9MML - chains M and N of the 4 polymer chains in the assembly; structure by electron microscopy, 3.67 A resolution.

[Chain M]
Protein: RB1 heavy chain
Organism: Homo sapiens
Amino-acid sequence (231 residues; each row starts with the number of its first residue):
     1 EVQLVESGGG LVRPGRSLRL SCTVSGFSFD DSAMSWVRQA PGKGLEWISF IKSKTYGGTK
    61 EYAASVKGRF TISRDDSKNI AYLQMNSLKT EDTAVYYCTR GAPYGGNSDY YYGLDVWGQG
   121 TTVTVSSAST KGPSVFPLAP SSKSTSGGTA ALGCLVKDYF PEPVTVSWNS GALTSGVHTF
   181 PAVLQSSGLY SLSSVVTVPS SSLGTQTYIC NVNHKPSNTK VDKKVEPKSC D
Not modelled in the structure: 144-147, 230-231
Cystine bridges: Cys-22/Cys-98

[Chain N]
Protein: RB1 light chain
Organism: Homo sapiens
Amino-acid sequence (214 residues; row label = number of the first residue in the row):
     1 DIQMTQSPSS LSASVGDRVT ITCRTSQDVR GALAWYQQKP GKAPKLLIFD ASSLETGVPS
    61 RFSGSGSGTV FTLTISSLQP EDFAAYYCQQ FLDFPFTFGQ GTRLEIKRTV AAPSVFIFPP
   121 SDEQLKSGTA SVVCLLNNFY PREAKVQWKV DNALQSGNSQ ESVTEQDSKD STYSLSSTLT
   181 LSKADYEKHK VYACEVTHQG LSSPVTKSFN RGEC
Not modelled in the structure: 214
Cystine bridges: Cys-23/Cys-88

[Interface between chain M and chain N]
Residue-residue contacts - 28 pairs, chain M then chain N:
  Gln-39(M) / Gln-38(N)  hydrogen bond
  Gly-44(M) / Tyr-87(N)
  Leu-45(M) / Pro-44(N)  hydrophobic
  Leu-45(M) / Tyr-87(N)
  Leu-45(M) / Phe-98(N)
  Trp-47(M) / Pro-95(N)  hydrophobic
  Trp-47(M) / Phe-96(N)
  Trp-47(M) / Phe-98(N)  hydrophobic
  Phe-50(M) / Phe-94(N)  hydrophobic
  Phe-50(M) / Phe-96(N)  hydrophobic
  Glu-61(M) / Phe-94(N)
  Tyr-97(M) / Lys-42(N)
  Tyr-104(M) / Gly-31(N)  hydrogen bond (side chain-backbone)
  Tyr-104(M) / Asp-50(N)  hydrogen bond
  Tyr-111(M) / Phe-91(N)
  Tyr-112(M) / Ala-34(N)
  Tyr-112(M) / Phe-49(N)
  Tyr-112(M) / Phe-91(N)
  Gly-113(M) / Tyr-36(N)
  Gly-113(M) / Leu-46(N)
  Gly-113(M) / Phe-91(N)
  Leu-114(M) / Tyr-36(N)  hydrogen bond (backbone-side chain)
  Leu-114(M) / Leu-46(N)
  Asp-115(M) / Leu-46(N)
  Asp-115(M) / Glu-55(N)
  Trp-117(M) / Tyr-36(N)  hydrophobic
  Trp-117(M) / Pro-44(N)
  Gly-118(M) / Ala-43(N)
Other interface residues (no listed pair), chain M (21 interface residues in all): Val-37, Lys-43, Glu-46, Ala-63, Gln-119, Pro-137
Other interface residues (no listed pair), chain N (21 interface residues in all): Gln-89, Gly-99, Gln-100, Ser-121

[Overview]
The chain M/chain N interface involves 21 residues from each chain; the contacts include 4 hydrogen bonds.
Polar contacts include Gln-39(M)/Gln-38(N), Tyr-104(M)/Gly-31(N) and Tyr-104(M)/Asp-50(N).
Chain M is RB1 heavy chain and chain N is RB1 light chain, both from Homo sapiens; the structure, RB1 Fab
bound to 1A6 anti-idiotype Fab, was determined by electron microscopy.
